PDB entry 7VLD | X-ray diffraction, 2.10 A resolution | chains A and E of the 8 polymer chains in the assembly

[Chain A (and E)]
Molecule: Extracellular A1 globin
From: Lamellibrachia satsuma
Notes: chain E of this document is another copy of the same molecule, construct and numbering; everything in this record applies to it too
Reference sequence: S0BBU7 (S0BBU7_LAMSA); residues 1-146 here correspond to UniProt positions 20-165 (UniProt number = residue number + 19)
Amino-acid sequence (146 residues; row label = number of the first residue in the row):
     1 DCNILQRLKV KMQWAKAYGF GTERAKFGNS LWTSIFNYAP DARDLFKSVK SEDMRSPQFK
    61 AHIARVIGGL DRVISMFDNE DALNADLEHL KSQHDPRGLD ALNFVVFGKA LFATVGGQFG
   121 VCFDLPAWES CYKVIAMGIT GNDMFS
Disulfides: Cys2-Cys131
Metal / ion sites: heme Fe: His94 (together with oxygen molecule)
Small-molecule neighbours:
  - heme (HEM): Leu45, Phe46, Ser48, Val49, His62, Arg65, Val66, Gly69, Leu70, Arg72, Leu90, Gln93, His94, Arg97, Leu99, Asn103, Phe104, Phe107, Tyr132, Ile135, Ile139
  - heme / oxygen molecule: Trp32, Leu45, Phe46, Ser48, Val49, His62, Arg65, Val66, Gly69, Leu70, Arg72, Leu90, Gln93, His94, Arg97, Leu99, Asn103, Phe104, Phe107, Tyr132, Ile135, Ile139
  - oxygen molecule (OXY): Trp32, Phe46, His62, Val66, His94

[Chain A / chain E interface]
Contacting residue pairs (31; chain A residue first):
  Ser30(A) - Val121(E)
  Ser34(A) - Val121(E)
  Tyr38(A) - Phe123(E)  hydrogen bond (side chain-backbone)
  Tyr38(A) - Asp124(E)
  Tyr38(A) - Leu125(E)  hydrogen bond (side chain-backbone)
  Tyr38(A) - Pro126(E)
  Lys109(A) - Leu125(E)
  Lys109(A) - Glu129(E)  salt bridge
  Phe112(A) - Leu125(E)  hydrophobic
  Ala113(A) - Val121(E)
  Ala113(A) - Phe123(E)
  Thr114(A) - Val121(E)
  Gly116(A) - Gly117(E)
  Gly117(A) - Gly116(E)
  Gly117(A) - Gly120(E)
  Gly117(A) - Val121(E)
  Gln118(A) - Val121(E)
  Gly120(A) - Gly117(E)
  Val121(A) - Ser34(E)
  Val121(A) - Ala113(E)
  Val121(A) - Thr114(E)
  Val121(A) - Gly117(E)
  Phe123(A) - Tyr38(E)  hydrogen bond (backbone-side chain)
  Phe123(A) - Ala113(E)
  Asp124(A) - Tyr38(E)
  Leu125(A) - Tyr38(E)  hydrogen bond (backbone-side chain)
  Leu125(A) - Lys109(E)
  Leu125(A) - Phe112(E)  hydrophobic
  Pro126(A) - Tyr38(E)
  Glu129(A) - Lys109(E)  salt bridge
  Glu129(A) - Glu129(E)
Also at the interface, not in a pair above, chain E (17 interface residues in all): Ser30, Gln118

[Summary]
The chain A/chain E interface involves 17 residues from each chain, with 4 hydrogen bonds and 2 salt bridges.
Polar contacts include Lys109(A)-Glu129(E), Tyr38(A)-Phe123(E) and Tyr38(A)-Leu125(E). Ligands of chain A:
heme, oxygen molecule and heme / oxygen molecule.
Both chains are Extracellular A1 globin (Lamellibrachia satsuma). Entry 7VLD (Oxy-deoxy intermediate of V2
hemoglobin at 69% oxygen saturation) was determined by X-ray diffraction, deposited together with 7VLC, 7VLE
and 7VLF.
